6F3U - chain A; structure by X-ray diffraction, 2.20 A resolution.

== Chain A ==
Protein: Glycogen phosphorylase, muscle form
Organism: Oryctolagus cuniculus
Notes: EC 2.4.1.1
UniProt: P00489 (PYGM_RABIT); residues 0-842 here correspond to UniProt positions 1-843 (UniProt number = residue number + 1)
Sequence (843 residues; row label = number of the first residue in the row; numbering starts at 0):
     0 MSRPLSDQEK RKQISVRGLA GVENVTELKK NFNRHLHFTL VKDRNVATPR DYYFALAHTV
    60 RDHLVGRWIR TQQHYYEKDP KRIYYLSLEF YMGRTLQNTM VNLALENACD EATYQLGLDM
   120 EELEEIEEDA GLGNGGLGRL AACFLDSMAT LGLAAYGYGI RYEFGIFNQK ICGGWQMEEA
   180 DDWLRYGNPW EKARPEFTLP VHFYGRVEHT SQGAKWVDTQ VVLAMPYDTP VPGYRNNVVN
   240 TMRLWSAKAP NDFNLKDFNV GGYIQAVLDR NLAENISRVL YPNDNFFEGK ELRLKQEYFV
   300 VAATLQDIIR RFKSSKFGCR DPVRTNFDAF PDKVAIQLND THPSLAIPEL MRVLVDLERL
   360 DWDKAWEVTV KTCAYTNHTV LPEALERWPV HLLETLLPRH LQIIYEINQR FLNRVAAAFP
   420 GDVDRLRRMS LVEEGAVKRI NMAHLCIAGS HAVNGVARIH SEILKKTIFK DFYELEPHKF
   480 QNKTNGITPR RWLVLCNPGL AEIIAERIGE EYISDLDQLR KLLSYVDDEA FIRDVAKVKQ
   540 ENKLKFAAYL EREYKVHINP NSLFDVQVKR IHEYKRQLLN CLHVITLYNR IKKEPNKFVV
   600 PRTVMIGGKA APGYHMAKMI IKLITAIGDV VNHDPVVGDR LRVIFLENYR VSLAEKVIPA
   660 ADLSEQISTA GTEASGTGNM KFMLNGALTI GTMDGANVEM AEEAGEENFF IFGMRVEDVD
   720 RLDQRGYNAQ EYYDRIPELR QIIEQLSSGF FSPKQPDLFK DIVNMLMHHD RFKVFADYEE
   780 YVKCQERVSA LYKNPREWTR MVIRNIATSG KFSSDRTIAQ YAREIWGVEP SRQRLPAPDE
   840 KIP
Disordered / not traced: 0-11, 255-260, 315-323, 837-842
Covalently attached groups: pyridoxal phosphate (PLP) linked to Lys680
Small-molecule neighbours:
  - CNK ((2R,3S,4R,5R,6S)-2-(hydroxymethyl)-6-(5-naphthalen-1-yl-4H-1,2,4-triazol-3-yl)oxane-3,4,5-triol): Glu88, Asn133, Gly135, Leu136, Leu139, Asn282, Asp283, Asn284, Phe285, Phe286, Arg292, Asp339, His341, His377, Thr378, Ala383, Val455, Asn484, Tyr573, Glu672, Ala673, Ser674, Gly675, Thr676
  - inosinic acid (IMP): Asp42, Asn44, Val45, Ile68, Gln71, Gln72, Tyr75, Arg242, Arg309, Arg310
  - pyridoxal phosphate (PLP): Tyr90, Gly134, Gly135, Arg138, Trp491, Val567, Lys568, Lys574, Tyr648, Arg649, Val650, Ala653, Gln665, Gly675, Thr676, Gly677

== In short ==
Ligands of chain A: inosinic acid and compound CNK. Covalently linked pyridoxal phosphate: at Lys680.
Chain A is Glycogen phosphorylase, muscle form (Oryctolagus cuniculus); the structure, The crystal structure
of Glycogen Phosphorylase in complex with 10h, was determined by X-ray diffraction, deposited together with
6F3J, 6F3L, 6F3R and 6F3S.
